PDB entry 9FXS | electron microscopy, 4.20 A resolution (low resolution: residue-level contacts below are approximate; hydrogen-bond / salt-bridge calls are withheld) | chains C and D of the 4 polymer chains in the assembly

# Chain C
Protein: Chaperone protein FimC
Organism: Escherichia coli
UniProtKB: P31697 (FIMC_ECOLI); residues 1-205 here correspond to UniProt positions 37-241 (UniProt number = residue number + 36)
Sequence (212 residues; row label = number of the first residue in the row; numbering starts at 0):
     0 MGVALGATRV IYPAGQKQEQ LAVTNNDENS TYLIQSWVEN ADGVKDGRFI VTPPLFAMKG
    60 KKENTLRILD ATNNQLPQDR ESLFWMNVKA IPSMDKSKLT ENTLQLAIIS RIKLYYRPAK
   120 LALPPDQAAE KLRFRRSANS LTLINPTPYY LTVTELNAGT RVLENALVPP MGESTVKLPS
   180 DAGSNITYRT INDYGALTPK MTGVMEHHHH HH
Not modelled in the structure: 0, 95-100, 206-211
Differences from the reference sequence: initiating methionine (0); expression tag (206-211)

# Chain D
Protein: Outer membrane usher protein FimD
Organism: Escherichia coli
UniProtKB: P30130 (FIMD_ECOLI); residues 1-833 here correspond to UniProt positions 46-878 (UniProt number = residue number + 45)
Sequence (847 residues; row label = number of the first residue in the row):
     1 DLYFNPRFLA DDPQAVADLS RFENGQELPP GTYRVDIYLN NGYMATRDVT FNTGDSEQGI
    61 VPCLTRAQLA SMGLNTASVA GMNLLADDAC VPLTTMVQDA TAHLDVGQQR LNLTIPQAFM
   121 SNRARGYIPP ELWDPGINAG LLNYNFSGNS VQNRIGGNSH YAYLNLQSGL NIGAWRLRDN
   181 TTWSYNSSDR SSGSKNKWQH INTWLERDII PLRSRLTLGD GYTQGDIFDG INFRGAQLAS
   241 DDNMLPDSQR GFAPVIHGIA RGTAQVTIKQ NGYDIYNSTV PPGPFTINDI YAAGNSGDLQ
   301 VTIKEADGST QIFTVPYSSV PLLQREGHTR YSITAGEYRS GNAQQEKPRF FQSTLLHGLP
   361 AGWTIYGGTQ LADRYRAFNF GIGKNMGALG ALSVDMTQAN STLPDDSQHD GQSVRFLYNK
   421 SLNESGTNIQ LVGYRYSTSG YFNFADTTYS RMNGYNIETQ DGVIQVKPKF TDYYNLAYNK
   481 RGKLQLTVTQ QLGRTSTLYL SGSHQTYWGT SNVDEQFQAG LNTAFEDINW TLSYSLTKNA
   541 WQKGRDQMLA LNVNIPFSHW LRSDSKSQWR HASASYSMSH DLNGRMTNLA GVYGTLLEDN
   601 NLSYSVQTGY AGGGDGNSGS TGYATLNYRG GYGNANIGYS HSDDIKQLYY GVSGGVLAHA
   661 NGVTLGQPLN DTVVLVKAPG AKDAKVENQT GVRTDWRGYA VLPYATEYRE NRVALDTNTL
   721 ADNVDLDNAV ANVVPTRGAI VRAEFKARVG IKLLMTLTHN NKPLPFGAMV TSESSQSSGI
   781 VADNGQVYLS GMPLAGKVQV KWGEEENAHC VANYQLPPES QQQLLTQLSA ECRLVPRGSW
   841 SHPQFEK
Not modelled in the structure: 1-120, 154-156, 188-196, 305-309, 423-425, 453-475, 612-618, 643-644, 803-807, 834-847
Disulfide bonds: Cys810-Cys832
Differences from the reference sequence: conflict Pro348 (Thr393 in P30130); expression tag (834-847)

# How chain C and chain D interact
Pairs across the interface (31):
  Lys16(C) - Asp722(D)
  Lys16(C) - Leu824(D)
  Gln17(C) - Thr717(D)
  Gln17(C) - Asn718(D)
  Gln19(C) - Asp716(D)
  Gln19(C) - Thr717(D)
  Gln19(C) - Asn718(D)
  Gln34(C) - Phe766(D)
  Gln34(C) - Asp783(D)
  Ile49(C) - Leu825(D)
  Thr51(C) - Tyr788(D)
  Pro53(C) - Tyr788(D)
  Leu54(C) - Phe766(D)
  Leu54(C) - Ile780(D)
  Leu54(C) - Ala782(D)
  Lys61(C) - Asn728(D)
  Glu62(C) - Arg712(D)
  Glu62(C) - Val730(D)
  Asn63(C) - Asp727(D)
  Asn63(C) - Asn728(D)
  Thr64(C) - Ala729(D)
  Thr64(C) - Val730(D)
  Arg66(C) - Thr717(D)
  Arg66(C) - Val724(D)
  Arg66(C) - Asp725(D)
  Arg66(C) - Lys752(D)
  Leu68(C) - Leu824(D)
  Leu122(C) - Arg562(D)
  Pro123(C) - Arg562(D)
  Pro124(C) - Asp564(D)
  Asp125(C) - Ser563(D)
Also at the interface, not in a pair above, chain C (21 interface residues in all): Glu18, Pro52, Lys60
Also at the interface, not in a pair above, chain D (25 interface residues in all): Glu710, Ala731, Asn732

# Summary
The interface between chain C and chain D involves 21 residues on one side and 25 on the other.
Here chain C is Chaperone protein FimC and chain D is Outer membrane usher protein FimD, both from Escherichia
coli. Entry 9FXS (Cryo-EM structure of the type 1 pilus complex including pilus rod and FimI-bound assembly
platform after ...) was determined by electron microscopy together with 9FW9, 9FWB, 9FX0, 9FX8, 9FXB and 9FY9
from the same study.
